Entry 6BQN (electron microscopy, 3.90 A resolution); this record covers chains A and B of the 7 polymer chains in the assembly.

# Chain A
Name: SCNN1A
Organism: Homo sapiens
Chain sequence (489 residues; row label = number of the first residue in the row; note: 6 numbers in that range are skipped by the numbering (no residue carries them; nothing is unmodelled there); X marks 56 residues of unknown identity (built as UNK)):
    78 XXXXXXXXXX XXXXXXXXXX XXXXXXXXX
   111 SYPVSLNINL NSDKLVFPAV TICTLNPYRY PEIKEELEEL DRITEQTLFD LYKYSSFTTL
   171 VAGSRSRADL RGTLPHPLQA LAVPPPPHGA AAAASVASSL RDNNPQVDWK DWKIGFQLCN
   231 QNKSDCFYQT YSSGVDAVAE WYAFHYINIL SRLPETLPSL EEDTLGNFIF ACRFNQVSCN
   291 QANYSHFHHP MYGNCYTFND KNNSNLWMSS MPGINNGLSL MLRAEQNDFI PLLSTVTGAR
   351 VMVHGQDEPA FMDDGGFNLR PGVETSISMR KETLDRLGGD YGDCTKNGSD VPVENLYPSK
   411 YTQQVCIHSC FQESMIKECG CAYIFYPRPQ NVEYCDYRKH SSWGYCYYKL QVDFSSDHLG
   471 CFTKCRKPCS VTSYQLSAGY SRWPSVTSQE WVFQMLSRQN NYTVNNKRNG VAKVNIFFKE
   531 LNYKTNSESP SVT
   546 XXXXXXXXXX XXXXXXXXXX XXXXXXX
Unresolved in the structure: 165-182, 191-222
Disulfides: Cys133-Cys305, Cys229-Cys236, Cys282-Cys289, Cys394-Cys479, Cys416-Cys475, Cys420-Cys471, Cys429-Cys456, Cys431-Cys445

# Chain B
Name: SCNN1B
Organism: Homo sapiens
Chain sequence (495 residues; each row starts with the number of its first residue; X marks 52 residues of unknown identity (built as UNK)):
    48 XXXXXXXXXX XXXXXXXXXX XXXXXTYLSW EVSVSLSVGF KTMDFPAVTI CNASPFKYSK
   108 IKHLLKDLDE LMEAVLERIL APELSHANAT RNLNFSIWNH TPLVLIDERN PHHPMVLDLF
   168 GDNHNGLTSS SASEKICNAH GCKMAMRLCS LNRTQCTFRN FTSATQALTE WYILQATNIF
   228 AQVPQQELVE MSYPGEQMIL ACLFGAEPCN YRNFTSIFYP HYGNCYIFNW GMTEKALPSA
   288 NPGTEFGLKL ILDIGQEDYV PFLASTAGVR LMLHEQRSYP FIRDEGIYAM SGTETSIGVL
   348 VDKLQRMGEP YSPCTVNGSE VPVQNFYSDY NTTYSIQACL RSCFQDHMIR NCNCGHYLYP
   408 LPRGEKYCNN RDFPDWAHCY SDLQMSVAQR ETCIGMCKES CNDTQYKMTI SMADWPSEAS
   468 EDWIFHVLSQ ERDQSTNITL SRKGIVKLNI YFQEFNYRTI EESAANNIXX XXXXXXXXXX
   528 XXXXXXXXXX XXXXX
Unresolved in the structure: 130-135, 169-178
Disulfides: Cys98-Cys272, Cys184-Cys189, Cys196-Cys203, Cys249-Cys256, Cys361-Cys448, Cys386-Cys444, Cys390-Cys440, Cys399-Cys426, Cys401-Cys415

# Chain A / chain B interface
Contacting residue pairs (84):
  Leu116(A) - Val81(B)  hydrophobic
  Leu116(A) - Leu83(B)  hydrophobic
  Leu158(A) - Trp470(B)
  Tyr162(A) - His473(B)
  Tyr162(A) - Gln477(B)  hydrogen bond (backbone-side chain)
  Lys163(A) - His473(B)  hydrogen bond (backbone-side chain)
  Tyr164(A) - Asp469(B)  hydrogen bond
  Tyr164(A) - Trp470(B)
  Tyr164(A) - His473(B)
  Gln239(A) - Ala253(B)
  Thr240(A) - Pro255(B)
  Tyr241(A) - Leu250(B)  hydrophobic
  Ser242(A) - Ala248(B)
  Ser242(A) - Cys249(B)  hydrogen bond (side chain-backbone)
  Ser242(A) - Cys256(B)
  Ser242(A) - Asn257(B)
  Ser243(A) - Ala248(B)
  Ser243(A) - Glu478(B)  hydrogen bond
  Gly244(A) - Glu478(B)  hydrogen bond (backbone-side chain)
  Val245(A) - Ile298(B)  hydrophobic
  Val245(A) - Ile471(B)  hydrophobic
  Val245(A) - Leu475(B)  hydrophobic
  Asp246(A) - Leu250(B)
  Asp246(A) - Ile298(B)
  Met301(A) - Glu292(B)
  Tyr302(A) - Thr291(B)  hydrogen bond
  Gln336(A) - Glu465(B)
  Pro341(A) - Ala466(B)  hydrophobic
  Pro341(A) - Trp470(B)
  Leu342(A) - Trp470(B)  hydrophobic
  Thr345(A) - Trp462(B)  hydrogen bond (backbone-side chain)
  Val346(A) - Glu341(B)
  Val346(A) - Trp462(B)
  Thr347(A) - Asp461(B)  hydrogen bond (side chain-backbone)
  Thr347(A) - Ser464(B)
  Gly348(A) - Ala460(B)
  Asp363(A) - Gly290(B)
  Asp363(A) - Thr291(B)  hydrogen bond (side chain-backbone)
  Asp363(A) - Glu292(B)
  Asp364(A) - Tyr498(B)
  Asp364(A) - Gln500(B)
  Asp364(A) - Glu501(B)  hydrogen bond (side chain-backbone)
  Gly365(A) - Thr291(B)
  Gly365(A) - Tyr498(B)
  Gly366(A) - Ser458(B)  hydrogen bond (backbone-side chain)
  Phe367(A) - Ser458(B)
  Asn368(A) - Ser343(B)  hydrogen bond
  Asn368(A) - Ser458(B)  hydrogen bond (backbone-side chain)
  Asn368(A) - Met459(B)  hydrogen bond (backbone-backbone)
  Asn368(A) - Ala460(B)
  Leu369(A) - Met459(B)
  Leu369(A) - Ala460(B)
  Arg370(A) - Thr340(B)
  Arg370(A) - Met459(B)  hydrogen bond (backbone-backbone)
  Arg370(A) - Ala460(B)
  Arg370(A) - Asp461(B)  salt bridge
  Pro371(A) - Asp461(B)
  Glu382(A) - Arg505(B)  salt bridge
  Leu384(A) - Val85(B)  hydrophobic
  Thr412(A) - Glu501(B)
  Gln413(A) - Gly86(B)
  Gln413(A) - Phe87(B)  hydrogen bond (side chain-backbone)
  Gln413(A) - Phe502(B)
  Gln414(A) - Glu501(B)  hydrogen bond
  Phe435(A) - Glu292(B)
  Tyr457(A) - Phe293(B)
  Tyr458(A) - Ala253(B)  hydrogen bond (side chain-backbone)
  Gln461(A) - Asn288(B)  hydrogen bond
  Gln461(A) - Phe293(B)
  Phe464(A) - Ala287(B)
  Phe472(A) - Thr89(B)
  Phe472(A) - Ala287(B)
  Lys477(A) - Ser84(B)  hydrogen bond
  Lys477(A) - Lys88(B)
  Val481(A) - Phe502(B)  hydrophobic
  Leu486(A) - Thr456(B)
  Tyr490(A) - Ile457(B)
  Tyr490(A) - Ser458(B)
  Tyr490(A) - Met459(B)
  Arg518(A) - Asp461(B)
  Arg518(A) - Pro463(B)  hydrogen bond (side chain-backbone)
  Arg518(A) - Glu465(B)
  Arg518(A) - Lys490(B)
  Asn536(A) - Leu83(B)
Interface residues without a listed pair, chain A (65 interface residues in all): Val114, Lys223, Val248, Glu250, Asn337, Asp338, Phe361, Arg386, Ile417, His418, Ser465, Ser483, Gln485, Ala488, Asn515, Lys517, Lys534
Interface residues without a listed pair, chain B (60 interface residues in all): Ser82, Leu247, Gly252, Pro289, Lys296, Met337, Leu347, Glu468, Val474, Phe499, Ile515

# Overview
65 residues of chain A face 60 of chain B across their interface, with 22 hydrogen bonds and 2 salt bridges.
Polar contacts include Arg370(A)-Asp461(B), Glu382(A)-Arg505(B) and Tyr162(A)-Gln477(B).
Chain A is SCNN1A and chain B is SCNN1B, both from Homo sapiens; the structure, Cryo-EM structure of ENaC, was
determined by electron microscopy.
